Entry 6QPW (electron microscopy, 3.30 A resolution); this record covers chains A and B of the 4 polymer chains in the assembly.

# Chain A
Name: Structural maintenance of chromosomes protein
From: Chaetomium thermophilum var. thermophilum DSM 1495
UniProtKB: G0SGH3 (G0SGH3_CHATD); residue numbers follow UniProt; this construct covers 1-242
Chain sequence (242 residues; each row starts with the number of its first residue):
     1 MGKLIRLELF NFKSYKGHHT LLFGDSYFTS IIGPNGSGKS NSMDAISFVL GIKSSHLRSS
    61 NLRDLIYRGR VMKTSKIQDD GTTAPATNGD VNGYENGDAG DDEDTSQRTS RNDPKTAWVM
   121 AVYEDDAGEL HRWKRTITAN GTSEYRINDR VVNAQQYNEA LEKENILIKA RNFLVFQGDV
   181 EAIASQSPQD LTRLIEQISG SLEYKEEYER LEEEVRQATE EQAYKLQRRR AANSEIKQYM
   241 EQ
Unresolved in the structure: 1, 55-60, 71-114, 235-242
Ion coordination: Mg2+: Q177 (together with ATP-gamma-S)
Small-molecule neighbours: ATP-gamma-S (AGS; phosphothiophosphoric acid-adenylate ester): K13, S14, P34, N35, G36, S37, G38, K39, S40, N41, D64, L65, I66, Y67, R68, Q177

# Chain B
Name: Sister chromatid cohesion protein 1
From: Saccharomyces cerevisiae S288C
UniProtKB: Q12158 (SCC1_YEAST); residue numbers follow UniProt; this construct covers 481-564
Chain sequence (85 residues; row label = number of the first residue in the row):
   480 MASKAIVQMA KILRKELSEE KEVIFTDVLK SQANTEPENI TKREASRGFF DILSLATEGC
   540 IGLSQTEAFG NIKIDAKPAL FERFI
Unresolved in the structure: 480-482, 564
Differences from the reference sequence: initiating methionine (480)

# Interface between chain A and chain B
Contacting residue pairs (5; chain A residue first):
  L22(A) - A547(B)  hydrophobic
  I32(A) - F528(B)  hydrophobic
  I32(A) - L532(B)  hydrophobic
  G33(A) - F529(B)
  P34(A) - T536(B)
Interface residues without a listed pair, chain A (5 interface residues in all): F23
Interface residues without a listed pair, chain B (6 interface residues in all): F548

# Summary
5 residues of chain A and 6 residues of chain B are in contact. Chain A binds ATP-gamma-S.
Here chain A is Structural maintenance of chromosomes protein (Chaetomium thermophilum var. thermophilum DSM
1495) and chain B is Sister chromatid cohesion protein 1 (Saccharomyces cerevisiae S288C). Entry 6QPW
(Structural basis of cohesin ring opening) was determined by electron microscopy.
